6CQN - chains C and D of the 5 polymer chains in the assembly; structure by X-ray diffraction, 2.50 A resolution.

== Chain C ==
Molecule: Peptide from Capsid protein p24
Organism: HIV-1 M:B_HXB2R
UniProt: P04591 (GAG_HV1H2); residues 89-101 here correspond to UniProt positions 299-311 (UniProt number = residue number + 210)
Sequence (13 residues; each row starts with the number of its first residue):
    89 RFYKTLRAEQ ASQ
Residues lining bound ligands: Mg2+ (MG): Arg-89, Phe-90, Lys-92

== Chain D ==
Molecule: F5 alpha chain
Organism: Homo sapiens
Sequence (205 residues; each row starts with the number of its first residue; note: 11 numbers in that range are skipped by the numbering (no residue carries them; nothing is unmodelled there)):
     1 ILNVEQSPQS LHVQEGDSTN FTCSFPSSNF Y
    33 A
    39 LHWYRWETAK SPEALFVMTL NGD
    66 EKKKGRISAT LNTKEGYSYL YIKGSQPEDS ATYLCAFKAA GNK
   110 LTFGGGTRVL VKPNIQNPDP AVYQLRDSKS SDKSVCLFTD FDSQTNVSQS KDSDVYITDK
   170 CVLDMRSMDF KSNSAVAWSN KSDFACANAF NNSIIPEDTF FPSPESS
Unresolved in the structure: 1, 213-216
Cystine bridges: Cys-23/Cys-100

== Chain C / chain D interface ==
Contacting residue pairs - 9 pairs, chain C then chain D:
  Phe-90(C) / Asn-29(D)
  Lys-92(C) / Asn-29(D)
  Lys-92(C) / Phe-30(D)  hydrogen bond (side chain-backbone)
  Lys-92(C) / Tyr-31(D)
  Thr-93(C) / Tyr-31(D)  hydrogen bond (backbone-side chain)
  Arg-95(C) / Lys-103(D)
  Arg-95(C) / Ala-105(D)  hydrogen bond (side chain-backbone)
  Arg-95(C) / Gly-106(D)  hydrogen bond (side chain-backbone)
  Arg-95(C) / Asn-107(D)  hydrogen bond
Also at the interface, not in a pair above, chain D (8 interface residues in all): Ser-28

== In short ==
Chain C and chain D form an interface of 4 and 8 residues respectively; the contacts include 5 hydrogen bonds.
Among the polar pairs are Lys-92(C)/Phe-30(D), Thr-93(C)/Tyr-31(D) and Arg-95(C)/Ala-105(D). Chain C binds
Mg2+.
Here chain C is Peptide from Capsid protein p24 (HIV-1 M:B_HXB2R) and chain D is F5 alpha chain (Homo
sapiens). Entry 6CQN (Crystal structure of F5 TCR -DR11-RQ13 peptide complex) was determined by X-ray
diffraction, deposited together with 6CPH, 6CPL, 6CPN, 6CPO, 6CQJ, 6CQL, 6CQQ and 6CQR.
